Entry 6Z9L (X-ray diffraction, 3.06 A resolution); this record covers chains A and F of the 3 polymer chains in the assembly.

[Chain A]
Molecule: PrgA
Organism: Enterococcus faecalis
Reference sequence: Q04111 (Q04111_ENTFL); residues 28-814 here = UniProt positions 28-814
Sequence (787 residues; row label = number of the first residue in the row):
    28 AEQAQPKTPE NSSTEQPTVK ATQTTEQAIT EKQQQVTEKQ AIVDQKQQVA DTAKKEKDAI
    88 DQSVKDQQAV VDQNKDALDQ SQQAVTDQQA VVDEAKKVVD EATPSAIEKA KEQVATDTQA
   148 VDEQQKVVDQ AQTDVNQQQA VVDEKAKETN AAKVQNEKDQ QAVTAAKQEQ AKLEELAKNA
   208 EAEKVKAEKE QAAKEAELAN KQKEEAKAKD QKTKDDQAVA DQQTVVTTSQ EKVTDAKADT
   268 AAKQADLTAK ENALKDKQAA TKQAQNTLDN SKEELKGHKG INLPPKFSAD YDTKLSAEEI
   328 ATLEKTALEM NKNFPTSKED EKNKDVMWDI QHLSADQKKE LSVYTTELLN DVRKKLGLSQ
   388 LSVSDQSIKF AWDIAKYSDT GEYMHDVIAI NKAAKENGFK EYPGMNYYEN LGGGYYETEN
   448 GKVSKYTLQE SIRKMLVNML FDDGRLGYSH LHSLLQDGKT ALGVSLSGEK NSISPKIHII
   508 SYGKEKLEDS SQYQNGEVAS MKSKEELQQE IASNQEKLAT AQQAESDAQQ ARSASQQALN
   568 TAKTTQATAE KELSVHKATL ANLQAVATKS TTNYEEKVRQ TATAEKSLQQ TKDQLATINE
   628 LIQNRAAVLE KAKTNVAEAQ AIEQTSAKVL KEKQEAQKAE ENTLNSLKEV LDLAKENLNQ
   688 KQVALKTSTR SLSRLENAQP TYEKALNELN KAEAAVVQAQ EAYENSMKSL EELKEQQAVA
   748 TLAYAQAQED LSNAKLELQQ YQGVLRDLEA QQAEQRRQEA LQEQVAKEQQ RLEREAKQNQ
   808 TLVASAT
Not modelled in the structure: 28-54, 799-814
What the authors report for this chain:
  - catalytic residues: Asp470, Gly474, Ser476, His477 (proposed by the authors, not directly observed)
  - mutagenesis - S476A: increased stability
  - mutagenesis - S476A: decreased growth

[Chain F]
Molecule: Poly-alanine peptide
Organism: Escherichia coli
Sequence (9 residues; each row starts with the number of its first residue):
     9 AAAAAAAAA

[Chain A / chain F interface]
Residue-residue contacts (5):
  Met734(A) - Ala9(F)  hydrophobic
  Leu737(A) - Ala10(F)  hydrophobic
  Lys741(A) - Ala10(F)  hydrogen bond (side chain-backbone)
  Lys741(A) - Ala13(F)
  Lys741(A) - Ala14(F)
Interface residues without a listed pair, chain A (5 interface residues in all): Asn101, Leu105

[Summary]
Chain A and chain F form an interface of 5 and 4 residues respectively, with 1 hydrogen bond. The
hydrogen-bonded pair is Lys741(A)-Ala10(F). From the paper: catalytic residues Asp470(A), Gly474(A) and
Ser476(A) among others; S476A of chain A increases stability.
Chain A is PrgA (Enterococcus faecalis) and chain F is Poly-alanine peptide (Escherichia coli); the structure,
Enterococcal PrgA, was determined by X-ray diffraction (same publication as 6Z9K).
